Entry 4D42 (X-ray diffraction, 2.02 A resolution); this record covers chains B and D of the 4 polymer chains in the assembly.

== Chain B (and D) ==
Name: Enoyl-[acyl-carrier-protein] reductase [NADPH]
From: Staphylococcus aureus SUBSP. aureus N315
Notes: EC 1.3.1.10; chain D of this document is another copy of the same molecule, construct and numbering; everything in this record applies to it too
UniProtKB: Q7A6D8 (Q7A6D8_STAAN); residues 1-256 here = UniProt positions 1-256
Chain sequence (282 residues; numbered -25 to 256; the number before each row is that of its first residue; numbers below 1 keep their minus sign (Met-25 is residue -25)):
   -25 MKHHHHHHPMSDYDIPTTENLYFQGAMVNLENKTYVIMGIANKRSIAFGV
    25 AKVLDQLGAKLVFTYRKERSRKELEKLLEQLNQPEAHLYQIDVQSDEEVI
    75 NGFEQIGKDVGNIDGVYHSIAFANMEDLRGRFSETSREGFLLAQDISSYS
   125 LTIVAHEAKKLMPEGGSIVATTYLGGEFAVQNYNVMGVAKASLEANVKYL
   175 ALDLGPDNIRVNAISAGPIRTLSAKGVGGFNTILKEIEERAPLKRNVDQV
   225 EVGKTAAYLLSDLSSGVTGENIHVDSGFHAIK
Not modelled in the structure: -25 to 1
Sequence notes: expression tag (-25 to 0); engineered mutation Val2 (Leu in Q7A6D8)
Ligand contacts:
  - glutamic acid (GLU): Arg103, Lys199, Val201, Gly202, Gly203
  - NADP (NAP; NADP nicotinamide-adenine-dinucleotide phosphate): Gly13, Ile14, Ala15, Ser19, Ile20, Tyr39, Arg40, Lys41, Ser44, Ile65, Asp66, Val67, Gln68, Ser93, Ile94, Ala95, Phe96, Ile120, Thr145, Thr146, Tyr147, Tyr157, Lys164, Ala190, Gly191, Pro192, Ile193, Thr195, Leu196, Ser197, Ala198, Phe204
  - 4-fluoro-5-hexyl-2-phenoxyphenol (W0I): Ala95, Phe96, Ala97, Leu102, Tyr147, Val154, Gln155, Asn156, Tyr157, Met160, Lys164, Pro192, Ile193, Ser197, Ala198, Val201, Gly202, Phe204, Ile207
What the authors report for this chain:
  - binding site for 4-fluoro-5-hexyl-2-phenoxyphenol: Tyr157, Ala198, Phe204
  - catalytic residues: Tyr147 (proposed by the authors, not directly observed)
  - catalytic residues: Tyr157, Lys164
  - binding site for NADP: Lys164
  - mutagenesis - Y147F (4-fold), S189A, D249A (>10,000-fold): decreased catalytic activity
  - self-association interface (contacts with another copy of this molecule); pairs are residue here / residue on that copy: His247-Glu244
  - mutagenesis - Y147F: unchanged binding to TS analogue

== Chain B / chain D interface ==
Residue-residue contacts - 27 pairs, chain B then chain D:
  Leu148(B) - Lys256(D)
  Phe152(B) - Phe152(D)  hydrophobic
  Phe152(B) - His253(D)
  Phe152(B) - Ala254(D)
  Phe152(B) - Ile255(D)
  Phe152(B) - Lys256(D)
  Ala153(B) - Ala254(D)  hydrogen bond (backbone-backbone)
  Ala153(B) - Ile255(D)
  Ala153(B) - Lys256(D)  hydrogen bond (backbone-backbone)
  Val154(B) - Lys256(D)
  Glu210(B) - Arg214(D)  salt bridge
  Arg214(B) - Glu210(D)  salt bridge
  Arg214(B) - Arg214(D)
  Phe252(B) - Lys256(D)  hydrogen bond (backbone-side chain)
  His253(B) - Phe152(D)
  Ala254(B) - Phe152(D)
  Ala254(B) - Ala153(D)  hydrogen bond (backbone-backbone)
  Ile255(B) - Phe152(D)
  Ile255(B) - Ala153(D)
  Ile255(B) - Lys256(D)  hydrogen bond (backbone-side chain)
  Lys256(B) - Leu148(D)
  Lys256(B) - Phe152(D)
  Lys256(B) - Ala153(D)  hydrogen bond (backbone-backbone)
  Lys256(B) - Val154(D)
  Lys256(B) - Phe252(D)  hydrogen bond (side chain-backbone)
  Lys256(B) - Ile255(D)  hydrogen bond (side chain-backbone)
  Lys256(B) - Lys256(D)
Other interface residues (no listed pair), chain B (12 interface residues in all): Lys218
Other interface residues (no listed pair), chain D (12 interface residues in all): Gln155

== Overview ==
The chain B/chain D interface involves 12 residues from each chain; the contacts include 8 hydrogen bonds and
2 salt bridges. Polar pairs include Glu210(B)-Arg214(D), Phe252(B)-Lys256(D) and Ile255(B)-Lys256(D). Bound to
chain B: glutamic acid, NADP and 4-fluoro-5-hexyl-2-phenoxyphenol. From the paper: catalytic residues
Tyr147(B), Tyr157(B) and Lys164(B); Y147F, S189A and D249A of chain B reduce catalytic activity.
Both chains are Enoyl-[acyl-carrier-protein] reductase [NADPH] (Staphylococcus aureus SUBSP. aureus N315).
Entry 4D42 (Crystal structure of S. aureus FabI in complex with NADP and 4-fluoro- 5-hexyl-2-phenoxyphenol)
was determined by X-ray diffraction together with 4D41, 4D43, 4D44, 4D45 and 4D46 from the same study.
